8J18 - chains B and G of the 5 polymer chains in the assembly; structure by electron microscopy, 2.89 A resolution.

[Chain B]
Protein: Guanine nucleotide-binding protein G(I)/G(S)/G(T) subunit beta-1
Organism: Homo sapiens
Reference sequence: P62873 (GBB1_HUMAN); numbering as in UniProt (aligned over 2-340)
Sequence (348 residues; row label = number of the first residue in the row; numbers below 1 keep their minus sign (Met-4 is residue -4)):
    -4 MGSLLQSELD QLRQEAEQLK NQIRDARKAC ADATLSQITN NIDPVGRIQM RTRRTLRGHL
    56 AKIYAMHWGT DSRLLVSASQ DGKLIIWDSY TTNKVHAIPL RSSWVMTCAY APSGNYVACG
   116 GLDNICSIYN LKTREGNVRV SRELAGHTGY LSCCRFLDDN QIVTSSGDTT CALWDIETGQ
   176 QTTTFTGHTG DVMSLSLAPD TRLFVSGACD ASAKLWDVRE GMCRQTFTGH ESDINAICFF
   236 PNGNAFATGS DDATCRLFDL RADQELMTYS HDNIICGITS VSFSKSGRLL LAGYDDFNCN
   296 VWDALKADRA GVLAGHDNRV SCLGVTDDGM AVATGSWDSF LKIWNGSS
Unresolved in the structure: -4 to 3, 341-343
Sequence notes: initiating methionine (-4); expression tag (-3 to 1, 341-343)
Swiss-Prot annotation at these positions:
  - modified residue: Ser2 (N-acetylserine), His266 (Phosphohistidine)
  - natural variant: Leu30 (L30F: In MRD42; uncertain significance), Arg52 (R52G: In MRD42), Gly64 (G64V: In MRD42), Asp76 (D76E: In MRD42; D76G: In MRD42), Gly77 (G77S: In MRD42), Lys78 (K78R: In MRD42), Ile80 (I80N: In MRD42; I80T: In MRD42), His91 (H91R: In MRD42; uncertain significance), Ala92 (A92T: In MRD42), Pro94 (P94S: In MRD42), Leu95 (L95P: In MRD42), Arg96 (R96L: In MRD42), 5 further natural variant entries in UniProt

[Chain G]
Protein: Guanine nucleotide-binding protein G(I)/G(S)/G(O) subunit gamma-2
Organism: Homo sapiens
Reference sequence: P59768 (GBG2_HUMAN); residues 1-71 here = UniProt positions 1-71
Sequence (71 residues; numbered 1 to 71; the number before each row is that of its first residue):
     1 MASNNTASIA QARKLVEQLK MEANIDRIKV SKAAADLMAY CEAHAKEDPL LTPVPASENP
    61 FREKKFFCAI L
Unresolved in the structure: 1-6, 65-71
Swiss-Prot annotation at these positions:
  - modified residue: Ala2 (N-acetylalanine), Cys68 (Cysteine methyl ester)
  - lipidation: Cys68 (S-geranylgeranyl cysteine)

[Chain B / chain G interface]
Contacting residue pairs (86):
  Leu4(B) with Ile9(G), hydrophobic
  Leu7(B) with Ile9(G), hydrophobic; Ala12(G), hydrophobic; Arg13(G); Val16(G)
  Glu10(B) with Val16(G)
  Ala11(B) with Val16(G); Leu19(G)
  Leu14(B) with Val16(G), hydrophobic; Leu19(G), hydrophobic; Lys20(G)
  Lys15(B) with Leu19(G)
  Gln17(B) with Ala23(G)
  Ile18(B) with Glu22(G); Arg27(G)
  Ala21(B) with Arg27(G)
  Arg22(B) with Glu22(G), salt bridge
  Ala24(B) with Lys29(G)
  Cys25(B) with Arg27(G); Ile28(G), hydrogen bond (side chain-backbone); Lys29(G); Val30(G), hydrogen bond (backbone-backbone)
  Ala26(B) with Val30(G), hydrophobic
  Asp27(B) with Lys29(G); Val30(G), hydrogen bond (side chain-backbone); Ser31(G), hydrogen bond
  Ala28(B) with Val30(G); Ser31(G), hydrogen bond (backbone-side chain)
  Leu30(B) with Ala34(G), hydrophobic
  Ile33(B) with Ala34(G), hydrophobic; Met38(G)
  Thr34(B) with Met38(G)
  Ile37(B) with Met38(G), hydrophobic
  Met45(B) with Leu50(G), hydrophobic
  Arg48(B) with Phe61(G)
  Arg49(B) with Phe61(G); Arg62(G), hydrogen bond (side chain-backbone)
  Ser84(B) with Phe61(G)
  Tyr85(B) with Pro60(G); Phe61(G), hydrophobic
  Cys218(B) with Met21(G)
  Arg219(B) with Met21(G); Glu22(G)
  Gln220(B) with Glu22(G); Ile25(G)
  Thr221(B) with Gln18(G); Glu22(G), hydrogen bond
  Phe235(B) with Leu37(G), hydrophobic; Tyr40(G), hydrophobic; Cys41(G), hydrophobic
  Pro236(B) with Tyr40(G)
  Asn237(B) with Tyr40(G)
  Ala240(B) with Leu37(G), hydrophobic
  Asp254(B) with Ala33(G)
  Arg256(B) with Asp26(G); Ile28(G); Asp36(G), salt bridge
  Ala257(B) with Val30(G), hydrophobic
  Asp258(B) with Arg27(G), salt bridge
  Gln259(B) with Val30(G)
  Leu261(B) with Leu37(G), hydrophobic
  Ser279(B) with Asp48(G); Leu50(G)
  Lys280(B) with Tyr40(G); Glu47(G); Asp48(G)
  Ser281(B) with Tyr40(G); Cys41(G), hydrogen bond (side chain-backbone); His44(G); Ala45(G); Asp48(G), hydrogen bond (backbone-side chain)
  Gly282(B) with Cys41(G)
  Arg283(B) with Cys41(G); Leu51(G)
  Leu300(B) with Met38(G), hydrophobic; Cys41(G), hydrophobic
  Asp323(B) with Pro49(G)
  Gly324(B) with Pro49(G); Leu50(G)
  Met325(B) with Pro49(G), hydrophobic; Pro60(G)
  Ala326(B) with Phe61(G), hydrophobic
  Ile338(B) with Phe61(G), hydrophobic
  Asn340(B) with Leu50(G); Asn59(G), hydrogen bond; Phe61(G)
Also at the interface, not in a pair above, chain B (59 interface residues in all): Thr29, Ile43, Met217, Leu252, Leu284, Leu286, Val320, Val327, Trp339
Also at the interface, not in a pair above, chain G (38 interface residues in all): Ala35, Val54, Glu63

[In short]
The interface between chain B and chain G involves 59 residues on one side and 38 on the other, with 10
hydrogen bonds and 3 salt bridges. Polar pairs include Arg22(B)-Glu22(G), Arg256(B)-Asp36(G) and
Asp258(B)-Arg27(G).
Chain B is Guanine nucleotide-binding protein G(I)/G(S)/G(T) subunit beta-1 and chain G is Guanine
nucleotide-binding protein G(I)/G(S)/G(O) subunit gamma-2, both from Homo sapiens; the structure, Cryo-EM
structure of the 3-OH-C12-bound GPR84 receptor-Gi complex, was determined by electron microscopy, deposited
together with 8J19 and 8J1A.
